PDB entry 1C8G | X-ray diffraction, 3.00 A resolution | chain A

[Chain A]
Name: Feline panleukopenia virus capsid
From: Feline panleukopenia virus
UniProtKB: P24840 (COAT_FPV19); aligned to UniProt positions 37-584 over residues 37-584
Amino-acid sequence (548 residues; each row starts with the number of its first residue):
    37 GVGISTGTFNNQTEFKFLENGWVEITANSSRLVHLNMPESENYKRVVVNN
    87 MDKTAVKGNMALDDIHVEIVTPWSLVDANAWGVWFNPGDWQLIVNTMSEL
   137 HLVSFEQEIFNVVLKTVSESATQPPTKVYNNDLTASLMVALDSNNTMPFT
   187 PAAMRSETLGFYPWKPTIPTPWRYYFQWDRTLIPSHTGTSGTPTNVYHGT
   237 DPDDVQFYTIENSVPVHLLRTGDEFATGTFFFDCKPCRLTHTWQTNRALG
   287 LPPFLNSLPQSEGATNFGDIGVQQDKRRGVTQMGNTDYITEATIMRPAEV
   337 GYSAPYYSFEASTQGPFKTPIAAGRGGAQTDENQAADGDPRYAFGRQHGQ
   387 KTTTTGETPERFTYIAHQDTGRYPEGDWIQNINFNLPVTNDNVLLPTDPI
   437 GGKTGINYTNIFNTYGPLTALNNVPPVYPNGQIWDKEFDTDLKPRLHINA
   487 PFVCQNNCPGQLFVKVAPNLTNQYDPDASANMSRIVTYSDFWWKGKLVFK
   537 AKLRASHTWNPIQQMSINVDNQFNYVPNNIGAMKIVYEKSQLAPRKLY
Construct notes: conflict I101 (Thr in P24840), E104 (Gln in P24840), V232 (Ile in P24840), I484 (Val in P24840), Q550 (Glu562 in P24840), V572 (Leu584 in P24840)
Disulfides: C490-C494
Bound ions: Ca2+ near D405 (its only coordinating residue here)

[Overview]
Chain A is Feline panleukopenia virus capsid (Feline panleukopenia virus); the structure, Feline panleukopenia
virus empty capsid structure, was determined by X-ray diffraction (same publication as 1C8D, 1C8E, 1C8F and
1C8H).
